PDB entry 7Z2Z | electron microscopy, 3.07 A resolution | chains O and Q of the 22 polymer chains in the assembly

Chain O:
Protein: DNA-directed RNA polymerase III subunit RPC3
From: Saccharomyces cerevisiae S288C
UniProt: P32349 (RPC3_YEAST); numbering as in UniProt (aligned over 1-654)
Chain sequence (654 residues; row label = number of the first residue in the row):
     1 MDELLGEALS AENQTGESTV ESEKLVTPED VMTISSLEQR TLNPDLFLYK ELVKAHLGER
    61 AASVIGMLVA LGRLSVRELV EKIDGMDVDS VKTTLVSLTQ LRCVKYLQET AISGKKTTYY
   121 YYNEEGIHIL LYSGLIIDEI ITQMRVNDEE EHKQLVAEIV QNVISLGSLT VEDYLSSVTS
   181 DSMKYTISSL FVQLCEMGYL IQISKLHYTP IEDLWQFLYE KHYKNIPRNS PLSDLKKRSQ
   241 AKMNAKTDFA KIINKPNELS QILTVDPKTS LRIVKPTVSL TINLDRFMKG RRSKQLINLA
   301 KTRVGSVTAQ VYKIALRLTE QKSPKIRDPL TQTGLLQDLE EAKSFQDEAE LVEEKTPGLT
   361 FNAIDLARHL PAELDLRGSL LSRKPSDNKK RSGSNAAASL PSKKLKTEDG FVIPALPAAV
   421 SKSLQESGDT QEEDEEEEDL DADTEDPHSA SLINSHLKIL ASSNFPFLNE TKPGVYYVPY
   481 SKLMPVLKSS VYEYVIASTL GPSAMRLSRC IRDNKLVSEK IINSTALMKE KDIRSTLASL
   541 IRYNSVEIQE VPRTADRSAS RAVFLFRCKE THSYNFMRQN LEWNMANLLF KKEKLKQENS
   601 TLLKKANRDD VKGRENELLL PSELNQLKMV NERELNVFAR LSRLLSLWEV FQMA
Unresolved in the structure: 1-24, 385-446
UniProt features mapped onto this chain:
  - region: Leu581 to Leu602 (Leucine-zipper)
  - modified residue: Thr27 (Phosphothreonine), Ser392 (Phosphoserine), Ser394 (Phosphoserine)

Chain Q:
Protein: DNA-directed RNA polymerase III subunit RPC7
From: Saccharomyces cerevisiae S288C
UniProt: P17890 (RPC7_YEAST); residue numbers follow UniProt; this construct covers 1-251
Chain sequence (251 residues; numbered 1 to 251; the number before each row is that of its first residue):
     1 MSSYRGGSRG GGSNYMSNLP FGLGYGDVGK NHITEFPSIP LPINGPITNK ERSLAVKYIN
    61 FGKTVKDGPF YTGSMSLIID QQENSKSGKR KPNIILDEDD TNDGIERYSD KYLKKRKIGI
   121 SIDDHPYNLN LFPNELYNVM GINKKKLLAI SKFNNADDVF TGTGLQDENI GLSMLAKLKE
   181 LAEDVDDAST GDGAAKGSKT GEGEDDDLAD DDFEEDEDEE DDDDYNAEKY FNNGDDDDYG
   241 DEEDPNEEAA F
Unresolved in the structure: 1-13, 76-100, 143-251
UniProt features mapped onto this chain:
  - modified residue: Ser189 (Phosphoserine)

Chain O / chain Q interface:
Contacting residue pairs (81):
  Val31(O) with Glu35(Q)
  Ile34(O) with Phe36(Q), hydrophobic
  Ser35(O) with Phe36(Q)
  Leu37(O) with Glu35(Q)
  Arg40(O) with Glu35(Q), hydrogen bond (side chain-backbone)
  Ala55(O) with Lys66(Q)
  His56(O) with Phe61(Q); Gly62(Q); Val65(Q); Lys66(Q)
  Leu57(O) with Phe70(Q); Tyr71(Q); Gly73(Q)
  Gly58(O) with Gly73(Q)
  Glu59(O) with Gly73(Q), hydrogen bond (backbone-backbone)
  Arg60(O) with Thr72(Q), hydrogen bond (backbone-backbone); Ser74(Q), hydrogen bond (side chain-backbone)
  Ala61(O) with Thr72(Q)
  Ser63(O) with Met75(Q)
  Val76(O) with Glu135(Q)
  Asp84(O) with Met75(Q)
  Lys92(O) with Glu135(Q), hydrogen bond (side chain-backbone); Leu136(Q); Asn138(Q), hydrogen bond; Val139(Q)
  Thr93(O) with Thr72(Q)
  Thr94(O) with Thr72(Q)
  Val96(O) with Ile122(Q), hydrophobic; Tyr127(Q), hydrophobic; Phe132(Q), hydrophobic; Met140(Q), hydrophobic
  Ser97(O) with Phe70(Q); Thr72(Q)
  Thr99(O) with Phe132(Q)
  Gln100(O) with Phe70(Q); Phe132(Q)
  Tyr106(O) with Asn130(Q); Leu131(Q), hydrogen bond (side chain-backbone); Phe132(Q); Pro133(Q), hydrophobic
  Gln108(O) with Asn134(Q)
  Thr118(O) with Glu135(Q)
  Tyr120(O) with Leu136(Q)
  Leu130(O) with Phe61(Q), hydrophobic
  Leu131(O) with Tyr58(Q), hydrogen bond (backbone-side chain)
  Tyr132(O) with Tyr58(Q)
  Ser133(O) with Tyr58(Q); Phe61(Q)
  Gly134(O) with Leu54(Q); Lys57(Q); Tyr58(Q)
  Leu135(O) with Leu54(Q), hydrophobic
  Asp138(O) with Leu54(Q)
  Gln161(O) with Phe61(Q); Thr64(Q)
  Ile164(O) with Phe61(Q), hydrophobic
  Ser165(O) with Thr64(Q)
  Leu166(O) with Phe70(Q); His125(Q)
  Asp173(O) with Pro126(Q)
  Ile203(O) with Leu131(Q), hydrophobic
  Lys205(O) with Asn130(Q), hydrogen bond (side chain-backbone)
  Tyr208(O) with Leu131(Q), hydrophobic
  Ser498(O) with Pro42(Q)
  Thr499(O) with Ile39(Q); Pro40(Q); Leu41(Q)
  Leu635(O) with Arg52(Q); Ala55(Q), hydrophobic
  Phe638(O) with Ala55(Q), hydrophobic; Tyr58(Q), hydrophobic; Ile59(Q), hydrophobic
  Ala639(O) with Glu51(Q)
  Arg640(O) with Ile43(Q); Asn44(Q)
  Ser642(O) with Leu54(Q)
  Arg643(O) with Ile43(Q); Pro46(Q), hydrogen bond (side chain-backbone); Glu51(Q), salt bridge
  Leu645(O) with Tyr58(Q)
  Leu647(O) with Leu41(Q), hydrophobic
Other interface residues (no listed pair), chain O (63 interface residues in all): Ile83, Asp89, Leu95, Leu101, Ile137, Ser168, Ser204, Ser279, Tyr543, Glu634, Asn636, Leu644
Other interface residues (no listed pair), chain Q (45 interface residues in all): Gly45, Ile47, Asn60, Asn128

Overview:
Chain O and chain Q form an interface of 63 and 45 residues respectively, with 10 hydrogen bonds and 1 salt
bridge. Polar pairs include Arg643(O)-Glu51(Q), Arg40(O)-Glu35(Q) and Arg60(O)-Ser74(Q).
Chain O is DNA-directed RNA polymerase III subunit RPC3 and chain Q is DNA-directed RNA polymerase III subunit
RPC7, both from Saccharomyces cerevisiae S288C; the structure, Structure of yeast RNA Polymerase III-DNA-Ty1
integrase complex (Pol III-DNA-IN1) at 3.1 A, was determined by electron microscopy (same publication as 7Z0H,
7Z30, 7Z31 and 8BWS).
